3DRO - chains A and B of the 3 polymer chains in the assembly; structure by X-ray diffraction, 3.90 A resolution.

# Chain A
Protein: 2F5 Fab light chain
From: Homo sapiens
Notes: antibody fragment or engineered binder
Amino-acid sequence (214 residues; numbered 1 to 214; the number before each row is that of its first residue):
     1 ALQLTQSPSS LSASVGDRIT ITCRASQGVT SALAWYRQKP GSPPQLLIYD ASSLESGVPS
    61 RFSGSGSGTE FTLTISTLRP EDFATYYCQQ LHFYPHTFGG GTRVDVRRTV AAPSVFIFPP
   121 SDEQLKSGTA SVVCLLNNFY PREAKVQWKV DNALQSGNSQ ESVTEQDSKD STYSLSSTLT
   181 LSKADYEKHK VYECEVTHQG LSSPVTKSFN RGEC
Disordered / not traced: 214
Disulfides: Cys-23/Cys-88, Cys-134/Cys-194

# Chain B
Protein: 2F5 Fab heavy chain
From: Homo sapiens
Notes: antibody fragment or engineered binder
Amino-acid sequence (235 residues; numbered 1 to 216 plus 19 insertion-coded residues; the number before each row is that of its first residue; a row labelled like 35A-35B holds insertion residues (35A, then the next letters in order)):
     1 RITLKESGPP LVKPTQTLTL TCSFSGFSLS DFGVG
35A-35B VG
    36 WIRQPPGKAL EWLAIIYSDD DKRYSPSLNT RLTITKDTSK NQVVLVM
82A-82C TRV
    83 SPVDTATYFC AHRRGPTT
100A-100N LFGVPIARGPVNAM
   101 DVWGQGITVT ISSTSTKGPS VFPLAPSSKS TAGGTAALGC LVKDYFPEPV TVSWNSGALT
   161 SGVHTFPAVL QSSGLYSLSS VVTVPSSSLG TQTYTCNVNH KPSNTKVDKR VEPKSC
Disordered / not traced: 100, 100A-100H, 127-133, 214-216
Disulfides: Cys-22/Cys-92, Cys-140/Cys-196

# How chain A and chain B interact
Residue-residue contacts - 72 pairs, chain A then chain B:
  Ser-31(A) / Asn-100L(B)
  Ala-32(A) / Asn-100L(B)
  Ala-34(A) / Ala-100M(B)  hydrophobic
  Tyr-36(A) / Ala-100M(B)
  Tyr-36(A) / Met-100N(B)  hydrogen bond (side chain-backbone)
  Tyr-36(A) / Trp-103(B)
  Gln-38(A) / Gln-39(B)  hydrogen bond
  Pro-43(A) / Phe-91(B)  hydrophobic
  Pro-43(A) / Gly-104(B)
  Pro-43(A) / Gln-105(B)
  Pro-44(A) / Leu-45(B)  hydrophobic
  Pro-44(A) / Trp-103(B)
  Leu-46(A) / Arg-96(B)
  Leu-46(A) / Ala-100M(B)  hydrophobic
  Leu-46(A) / Asp-101(B)
  Tyr-49(A) / Pro-100J(B)  hydrophobic
  Tyr-49(A) / Asn-100L(B)
  Tyr-49(A) / Ala-100M(B)  hydrophobic
  Asp-50(A) / Gly-100I(B)
  Asp-50(A) / Asn-100L(B)  hydrogen bond (backbone-backbone)
  Glu-55(A) / Arg-96(B)  salt bridge
  Tyr-87(A) / Gln-39(B)
  Tyr-87(A) / Lys-43(B)
  Tyr-87(A) / Ala-44(B)
  Tyr-87(A) / Leu-45(B)  hydrophobic
  Gln-89(A) / Trp-47(B)
  Gln-89(A) / Met-100N(B)
  Leu-91(A) / Arg-95(B)
  Leu-91(A) / Ala-100M(B)
  Tyr-94(A) / Tyr-52(B)  hydrogen bond
  Tyr-94(A) / Arg-58(B)
  Pro-95(A) / Trp-47(B)  hydrophobic
  Pro-95(A) / Pro-61(B)
  His-96(A) / Trp-47(B)
  His-96(A) / Tyr-52(B)
  His-96(A) / Arg-95(B)
  His-96(A) / Met-100N(B)
  Phe-98(A) / Ile-37(B)  hydrophobic
  Phe-98(A) / Leu-45(B)  hydrophobic
  Phe-98(A) / Trp-103(B)  hydrophobic
  Gly-100(A) / Ala-44(B)
  Phe-116(A) / Thr-135(B)
  Phe-116(A) / Ala-137(B)  hydrophobic
  Phe-118(A) / Leu-124(B)
  Phe-118(A) / Ala-125(B)
  Phe-118(A) / Ala-137(B)
  Ser-121(A) / Phe-122(B)
  Ser-121(A) / Pro-123(B)
  Glu-123(A) / Lys-209(B)  salt bridge
  Gln-124(A) / Phe-122(B)
  Gln-124(A) / Lys-143(B)
  Ser-131(A) / Leu-141(B)
  Ser-131(A) / Lys-143(B)
  Val-133(A) / Leu-124(B)  hydrophobic
  Leu-135(A) / Ala-137(B)  hydrophobic
  Leu-135(A) / Phe-166(B)  hydrophobic
  Leu-135(A) / Val-181(B)  hydrophobic
  Asn-137(A) / His-164(B)  hydrogen bond
  Asn-138(A) / His-164(B)
  Gln-160(A) / Val-169(B)
  Gln-160(A) / Leu-170(B)  hydrogen bond (side chain-backbone)
  Gln-160(A) / Gln-171(B)
  Glu-161(A) / Val-169(B)
  Ser-162(A) / Phe-166(B)
  Ser-162(A) / Pro-167(B)  hydrogen bond (side chain-backbone)
  Val-163(A) / Pro-167(B)
  Thr-164(A) / Phe-166(B)
  Ser-174(A) / His-164(B)
  Ser-174(A) / Phe-166(B)
  Leu-175(A) / Phe-166(B)
  Ser-176(A) / Phe-166(B)
  Ser-176(A) / Ser-179(B)  hydrogen bond
Interface residues without a listed pair, chain A (39 interface residues in all): Gly-99, Thr-129
Interface residues without a listed pair, chain B (45 interface residues in all): Arg-1, Ile-50, Tyr-59, Pro-126, Ala-136, Leu-138, Thr-183

# Overview
The interface between chain A and chain B involves 39 residues on one side and 45 on the other, with 8
hydrogen bonds and 2 salt bridges. Polar contacts include Glu-55(A)/Arg-96(B), Glu-123(A)/Lys-209(B) and
Tyr-36(A)/Met-100N(B).
Here chain A is 2F5 Fab light chain and chain B is 2F5 Fab heavy chain, both from Homo sapiens. Entry 3DRO
(Crystal structure of the HIV-1 Cross Neutralizing Antibody 2F5 in complex with gp41 Peptide ELLELDKWASLWN
grown ...) was determined by X-ray diffraction (same publication as 2P8L, 2P8M, 2P8P, 2PR4, 3D0V and 3DRQ).
